Entry 9FWL (X-ray diffraction, 2.09 A resolution); this record covers chains A and B.

Chain A:
Molecule: Non-structural protein 10
Source organism: Severe acute respiratory syndrome coronavirus 2
UniProt: P0DTC1 (R1A_SARS2); residues 1-131 here correspond to UniProt positions 4254-4384 (UniProt number = residue number + 4253)
Sequence (131 residues; numbered 1 to 131; the number before each row is that of its first residue):
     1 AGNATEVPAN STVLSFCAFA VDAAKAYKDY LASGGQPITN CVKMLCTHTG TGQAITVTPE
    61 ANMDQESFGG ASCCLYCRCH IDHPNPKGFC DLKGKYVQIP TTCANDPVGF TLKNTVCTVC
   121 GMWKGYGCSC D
Ion coordination: Zn2+ site 1: Cys74, Cys77, His83, Cys90; Zn2+ site 2: Cys117, Cys120, Cys128, Cys130
Small-molecule neighbours: 3-phenylthiophene-2-carboxamide (A1IGO): Asn3, Ala4, Thr5

Chain B:
Molecule: Guanine-N7 methyltransferase nsp14
Source organism: Severe acute respiratory syndrome coronavirus 2
Notes: EC 2.1.1.56, 3.1.13.-
UniProt: P0DTD1 (R1AB_SARS2); residues 1-289 here correspond to UniProt positions 5926-6214 (UniProt number = residue number + 5925)
Sequence (290 residues; row label = number of the first residue in the row; numbering starts at 0):
     0 MAENVTGLFK DCSKVITGLH PTQAPTHLSV DTKFKTEGLC VDIPGIPKDM TYRRLISMMG
    60 FKMNYQVNGY PNMFITREEA IRHVRAWIGF DVEGCHATRE AVGTNLPLQL GFSTGVNLVA
   120 VPTGYVDTPN NTDFSRVSAK PPPGDQFKHL IPLMYKGLPW NVVRIKIVQM LSDTLKNLSD
   180 RVVFVLWAHG FELTSMKYFV KIGPERTCCL CDRRATCFST ASDTYACWHH SIGFDYVYNP
   240 FMIDVQQWGF TGNLQSNHDL YCQVHGNAHV ASCDAIMTRC LAVHECFVKR
Disordered / not traced: 0-2, 289
Construct notes: initiating methionine (0)
Ion coordination: Zn2+ site 1: Cys207, Cys210, Cys226, His229; Zn2+ site 2: His257, Cys261, His264, Cys279
Small-molecule neighbours: 3-phenylthiophene-2-carboxamide (A1IGO): Asp10, Val14, Ile15, Thr16, Gly17, Leu18, Leu27, Ser28, Val29, Asp30, Thr31, Arg53
Swiss-Prot annotation at these positions:
  - active site: Asp90, Glu92, Glu191, His268, Asp273
  - binding site (Mg(2+)): Asp90, Glu92, Glu191, His268, Asp273
  - binding site (Zn(2+)): Cys207, Cys210, Cys226, His229, His257, Cys261, His264, Cys279

Interface between chain A and chain B:
Residue-residue contacts (117; chain A residue first):
  Ala1(A) - Lys9(B)  hydrogen bond (backbone-side chain)
  Ala1(A) - Val101(B)
  Gly2(A) - Asp10(B)
  Asn3(A) - Lys9(B)
  Asn3(A) - Asp10(B)  hydrogen bond (backbone-backbone)
  Ala4(A) - Val4(B)  hydrophobic
  Ala4(A) - Thr5(B)
  Ala4(A) - Lys9(B)
  Thr5(A) - Phe8(B)  hydrogen bond (side chain-backbone)
  Thr5(A) - Asp10(B)
  Thr5(A) - Thr25(B)  hydrogen bond (backbone-side chain)
  Thr5(A) - Leu27(B)
  Glu6(A) - Val4(B)
  Glu6(A) - Thr5(B)  hydrogen bond (backbone-backbone)
  Glu6(A) - Leu7(B)
  Glu6(A) - Thr25(B)
  Glu6(A) - Leu27(B)
  Val7(A) - Asn3(B)
  Val7(A) - Thr5(B)
  Val7(A) - Leu27(B)  hydrophobic
  Pro8(A) - Asn3(B)
  Pro8(A) - Val4(B)
  Ser11(A) - Thr5(B)
  Ser11(A) - Lys61(B)
  Thr12(A) - Lys61(B)
  Thr12(A) - Asn63(B)  hydrogen bond
  Thr12(A) - Tyr64(B)
  Leu14(A) - Phe8(B)  hydrophobic
  Ser15(A) - Leu7(B)
  Ser15(A) - Phe60(B)
  Ser15(A) - Lys61(B)  hydrogen bond (side chain-backbone)
  Ser15(A) - Met62(B)
  Phe16(A) - Tyr64(B)  hydrophobic
  Phe16(A) - Val66(B)  hydrophobic
  Phe16(A) - Tyr69(B)  hydrophobic
  Phe16(A) - Ile201(B)  hydrophobic
  Ala18(A) - Lys196(B)  hydrogen bond (backbone-side chain)
  Phe19(A) - Phe60(B)  hydrophobic
  Phe19(A) - Met62(B)  hydrophobic
  Phe19(A) - Leu192(B)
  Phe19(A) - Met195(B)
  Phe19(A) - Lys196(B)
  Phe19(A) - Val199(B)
  Phe19(A) - Lys200(B)
  Phe19(A) - Ile201(B)  hydrogen bond (backbone-backbone)
  Ala20(A) - Ile201(B)
  Val21(A) - Lys200(B)
  Val21(A) - Ile201(B)  hydrogen bond (backbone-backbone)
  Val21(A) - Phe217(B)  hydrophobic
  Val21(A) - Tyr224(B)
  Val21(A) - Tyr237(B)  hydrophobic
  Lys25(A) - Tyr69(B)
  Lys25(A) - Pro203(B)
  Ala26(A) - Tyr69(B)
  Asp29(A) - Val66(B)
  Asp29(A) - Tyr69(B)  hydrogen bond
  Tyr30(A) - Val66(B)  hydrophobic
  Ser33(A) - Gln65(B)
  Ser33(A) - Val66(B)
  Ser33(A) - Asn67(B)  hydrogen bond (side chain-backbone)
  Asn40(A) - Thr25(B)
  Asn40(A) - His26(B)  hydrogen bond (backbone-backbone)
  Asn40(A) - Leu27(B)  hydrogen bond (side chain-backbone)
  Cys41(A) - His26(B)
  Val42(A) - Pro20(B)
  Val42(A) - Ala23(B)
  Val42(A) - Thr25(B)
  Val42(A) - His26(B)
  Val42(A) - Val29(B)  hydrophobic
  Val42(A) - Cys39(B)  hydrophobic
  Lys43(A) - Leu38(B)
  Lys43(A) - Cys39(B)  hydrogen bond (backbone-backbone)
  Met44(A) - Pro20(B)  hydrophobic
  Met44(A) - Cys39(B)
  Met44(A) - Val40(B)
  Met44(A) - Asp41(B)
  Leu45(A) - Thr35(B)
  Leu45(A) - Glu36(B)
  Leu45(A) - Leu38(B)  hydrophobic
  Leu45(A) - Cys39(B)  hydrogen bond (backbone-backbone)
  Leu45(A) - Val40(B)  hydrophobic
  Thr58(A) - Asp41(B)
  Pro59(A) - Asp41(B)
  Gly69(A) - Pro20(B)
  Gly70(A) - Thr21(B)
  Ala71(A) - Thr21(B)  hydrogen bond (backbone-backbone)
  Ala71(A) - Gln22(B)
  Ala71(A) - Ala23(B)
  Ser72(A) - Ala23(B)
  Ser72(A) - Pro24(B)
  Arg78(A) - Phe8(B)
  Arg78(A) - Pro24(B)  hydrogen bond (side chain-backbone)
  Arg78(A) - Thr25(B)
  Cys79(A) - Phe8(B)
  His80(A) - Phe8(B)
  His80(A) - Ile55(B)
  His80(A) - Tyr124(B)
  His80(A) - Asp126(B)  salt bridge
  His80(A) - Thr131(B)
  Ile81(A) - Lys196(B)
  Gly88(A) - Asn130(B)
  Phe89(A) - Asn129(B)
  Phe89(A) - Asn130(B)
  Cys90(A) - Asn129(B)  hydrogen bond (backbone-backbone)
  Lys93(A) - Thr21(B)
  Lys93(A) - Gln22(B)
  Lys93(A) - Tyr51(B)
  Lys93(A) - Thr127(B)  hydrogen bond (side chain-backbone)
  Lys93(A) - Pro128(B)
  Lys93(A) - Asn130(B)
  Gly94(A) - Thr21(B)  hydrogen bond (backbone-backbone)
  Gly94(A) - Lys47(B)  hydrogen bond (backbone-side chain)
  Lys95(A) - Thr21(B)
  Tyr96(A) - His19(B)
  Tyr96(A) - Pro20(B)
  Tyr96(A) - Thr21(B)
  Tyr96(A) - Asp41(B)  hydrogen bond
Other interface residues (no listed pair), chain A (48 interface residues in all): Cys77, His83, Leu92
Other interface residues (no listed pair), chain B (58 interface residues in all): Cys11, Ser28, Met57, Gly102, Arg205

Overview:
48 residues of chain A face 58 of chain B across their interface, with 23 hydrogen bonds and 1 salt bridge.
Among the polar pairs are His80(A)-Asp126(B), Ala1(A)-Lys9(B) and Thr5(A)-Phe8(B).
3-phenylthiophene-2-carboxamide is bound between chain A and chain B.
Chain A is Non-structural protein 10 and chain B is Guanine-N7 methyltransferase nsp14, both from Severe acute
respiratory syndrome coronavirus 2; the structure, Crystal Structure of SARS-CoV-2 NSP10-NSP14 (ExoN) in
complex with VT00167, was determined by X-ray diffraction together with 9FW2, 9FWH, 9FWI, 9FWJ, 9FWK, 9FWM and
10 further entries from the same study.
